PDB entry 8CS9 | electron microscopy, 2.74 A resolution | chains K and L of the 18 polymer chains in the assembly

# Chain K
Molecule: Blood group Rh(CE) polypeptide
Source organism: Homo sapiens
Reference sequence: P18577 (RHCE_HUMAN); residues 1-417 here = UniProt positions 1-417
Amino-acid sequence (417 residues; numbered 1 to 417; the number before each row is that of its first residue):
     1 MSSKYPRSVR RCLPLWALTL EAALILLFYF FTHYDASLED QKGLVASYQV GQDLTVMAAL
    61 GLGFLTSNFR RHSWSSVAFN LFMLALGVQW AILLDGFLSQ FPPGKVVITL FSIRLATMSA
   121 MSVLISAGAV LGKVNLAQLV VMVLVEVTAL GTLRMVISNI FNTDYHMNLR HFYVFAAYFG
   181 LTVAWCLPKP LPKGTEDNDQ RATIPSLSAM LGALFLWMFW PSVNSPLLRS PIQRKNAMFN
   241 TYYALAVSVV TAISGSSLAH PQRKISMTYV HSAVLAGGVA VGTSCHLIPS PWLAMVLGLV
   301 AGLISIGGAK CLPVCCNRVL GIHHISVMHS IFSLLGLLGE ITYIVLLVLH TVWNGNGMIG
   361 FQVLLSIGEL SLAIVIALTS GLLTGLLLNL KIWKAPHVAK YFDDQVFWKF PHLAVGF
Not modelled in the structure: 1, 36-40, 101-104, 191-199, 316-324, 351-359

# Chain L
Molecule: Ammonium transporter Rh type A
Source organism: Homo sapiens
Reference sequence: Q02094 (RHAG_HUMAN); residue numbers follow UniProt; this construct covers 1-409
Amino-acid sequence (409 residues; each row starts with the number of its first residue):
     1 MRFTFPLMAI VLEIAMIVLF GLFVEYETDQ TVLEQLNITK PTDMGIFFEL YPLFQDVHVM
    61 IFVGFGFLMT FLKKYGFSSV GINLLVAALG LQWGTIVQGI LQSQGQKFNI GIKNMINADF
   121 SAATVLISFG AVLGKTSPTQ MLIMTILEIV FFAHNEYLVS EIFKASDIGA SMTIHAFGAY
   181 FGLAVAGILY RSGLRKGHEN EESAYYSDLF AMIGTLFLWM FWPSFNSAIA EPGDKQCRAI
   241 VNTYFSLAAC VLTAFAFSSL VEHRGKLNMV HIQNATLAGG VAVGTCADMA IHPFGSMIIG
   301 SIAGMVSVLG YKFLTPLFTT KLRIHDTCGV HNLHGLPGVV GGLAGIVAVA MGASNTSMAM
   361 QAAALGSSIG TAVVGGLMTG LILKLPLWGQ PSDQNCYDDS VYWKVPKTR
Not modelled in the structure: 27-47

# How chain K and chain L interact
Contacting residue pairs - 119 pairs, chain K then chain L:
  Y5(K) - R264(L)
  P6(K) - R264(L)  hydrogen bond (backbone-side chain)
  R7(K) - R264(L)
  S8(K) - R264(L)
  V9(K) - S259(L)
  V9(K) - R264(L)  hydrogen bond (backbone-backbone)
  V9(K) - G265(L)
  R10(K) - L260(L)  hydrogen bond (side chain-backbone)
  R10(K) - V261(L)  hydrogen bond (side chain-backbone)
  R10(K) - E262(L)  hydrogen bond (side chain-backbone)
  R10(K) - H263(L)
  R10(K) - R264(L)
  R10(K) - G265(L)
  L13(K) - S259(L)
  P14(K) - A256(L)
  P14(K) - S259(L)
  P14(K) - L260(L)
  A17(K) - A256(L)  hydrophobic
  L18(K) - T253(L)
  L18(K) - A256(L)  hydrophobic
  L18(K) - F257(L)  hydrophobic
  E21(K) - A249(L)
  E21(K) - L252(L)
  E21(K) - T253(L)
  E21(K) - M297(L)
  E21(K) - S301(L)
  L24(K) - M297(L)
  I25(K) - F294(L)
  I25(K) - M297(L)  hydrophobic
  I25(K) - I298(L)  hydrophobic
  I25(K) - S301(L)
  F28(K) - F245(L)  hydrophobic
  F28(K) - M297(L)  hydrophobic
  Y29(K) - F294(L)  hydrophobic
  Y34(K) - C237(L)  hydrogen bond
  Y34(K) - R238(L)
  Y34(K) - V241(L)
  Y34(K) - N242(L)  hydrogen bond
  Y34(K) - I291(L)
  Y34(K) - H292(L)  hydrogen bond (side chain-backbone)
  Y34(K) - P293(L)
  L44(K) - C237(L)  hydrophobic
  L44(K) - I240(L)  hydrophobic
  V45(K) - E49(L)
  Y48(K) - L53(L)  hydrophobic
  Y48(K) - P223(L)
  Y48(K) - S224(L)  hydrogen bond
  Y48(K) - I240(L)  hydrophobic
  Q49(K) - P52(L)
  Q52(K) - D56(L)  hydrogen bond
  Q52(K) - F221(L)
  Q52(K) - S224(L)  hydrogen bond
  T55(K) - W219(L)
  V56(K) - M220(L)  hydrophobic
  V56(K) - F221(L)  hydrophobic
  A59(K) - M220(L)  hydrophobic
  L60(K) - L216(L)  hydrophobic
  L60(K) - M220(L)  hydrophobic
  F64(K) - L209(L)  hydrophobic
  F64(K) - I213(L)  hydrophobic
  F64(K) - L216(L)  hydrophobic
  R70(K) - Y205(L)
  R71(K) - Y205(L)  hydrogen bond (backbone-side chain)
  H72(K) - Y205(L)  hydrogen bond (backbone-side chain)
  S73(K) - Y205(L)
  S73(K) - L209(L)
  W74(K) - Y205(L)  hydrogen bond (side chain-backbone)
  W74(K) - D208(L)
  W74(K) - L209(L)
  W74(K) - M269(L)  hydrophobic
  V77(K) - M212(L)  hydrophobic
  V77(K) - L216(L)  hydrophobic
  A78(K) - F255(L)
  A78(K) - I272(L)  hydrophobic
  F79(K) - L267(L)  hydrophobic
  L81(K) - L216(L)  hydrophobic
  L81(K) - W219(L)  hydrophobic
  F82(K) - V251(L)  hydrophobic
  F82(K) - L252(L)  hydrophobic
  F82(K) - F255(L)  hydrophobic
  L84(K) - W219(L)  hydrophobic
  A85(K) - A248(L)
  A85(K) - V251(L)  hydrophobic
  A85(K) - L252(L)  hydrophobic
  L86(K) - L252(L)
  V88(K) - Y244(L)
  Q89(K) - A248(L)
  Q89(K) - M297(L)
  I108(K) - F245(L)  hydrophobic
  I108(K) - P293(L)  hydrophobic
  L110(K) - I240(L)  hydrophobic
  I113(K) - V241(L)  hydrophobic
  I113(K) - Y244(L)  hydrophobic
  I113(K) - F245(L)  hydrophobic
  T117(K) - Y244(L)
  L136(K) - F255(L)  hydrophobic
  A202(K) - Y206(L)
  I204(K) - Y206(L)  hydrophobic
  P205(K) - Y206(L)  hydrophobic
  S208(K) - L209(L)
  F215(K) - F217(L)  hydrophobic
  D404(K) - Y205(L)  hydrogen bond
  Q405(K) - K266(L)  hydrogen bond (backbone-side chain)
  V406(K) - K266(L)
  F407(K) - K266(L)
  F407(K) - L267(L)  hydrogen bond (backbone-backbone)
  W408(K) - K266(L)
  W408(K) - L267(L)
  W408(K) - M269(L)  hydrophobic
  W408(K) - I272(L)  hydrophobic
  K409(K) - E262(L)  salt bridge
  K409(K) - K266(L)
  K409(K) - L267(L)  hydrogen bond (backbone-backbone)
  K409(K) - N268(L)
  F410(K) - Y205(L)  hydrophobic
  H412(K) - E202(L)  salt bridge
  V415(K) - H263(L)
  V415(K) - R264(L)
  G416(K) - R264(L)
Other interface residues (no listed pair), chain K (65 interface residues in all): I92, L211, P411, F417
Other interface residues (no listed pair), chain L (59 interface residues in all): A204, F210, Q236, T276, M289, A290, R409

# In short
65 residues of chain K face 59 of chain L across their interface; the contacts include 18 hydrogen bonds and 2
salt bridges. Polar contacts include K409(K)-E262(L), H412(K)-E202(L) and P6(K)-R264(L).
Chain K is Blood group Rh(CE) polypeptide and chain L is Ammonium transporter Rh type A, both from Homo
sapiens; the structure, Composite reconstruction of Class 1 of the erythrocyte ankyrin-1 complex, was
determined by electron microscopy together with 7UZ3, 7UZQ, 7UZU, 7V07, 7V0K, 7V0M and 10 further entries from
the same study.
